Entry 6RDZ (electron microscopy, 3.50 A resolution); this record covers chains 1 and 6 of the 31 polymer chains in the assembly.

[Chain 1]
Protein: ATP synthase associated protein ASA1
From: Polytomella sp. Pringsheim 198.80
UniProt: Q85JD5 (Q85JD5_9CHLO); numbering as in UniProt (aligned over 1-618)
Amino-acid sequence (618 residues; numbered 1 to 618; the number before each row is that of its first residue):
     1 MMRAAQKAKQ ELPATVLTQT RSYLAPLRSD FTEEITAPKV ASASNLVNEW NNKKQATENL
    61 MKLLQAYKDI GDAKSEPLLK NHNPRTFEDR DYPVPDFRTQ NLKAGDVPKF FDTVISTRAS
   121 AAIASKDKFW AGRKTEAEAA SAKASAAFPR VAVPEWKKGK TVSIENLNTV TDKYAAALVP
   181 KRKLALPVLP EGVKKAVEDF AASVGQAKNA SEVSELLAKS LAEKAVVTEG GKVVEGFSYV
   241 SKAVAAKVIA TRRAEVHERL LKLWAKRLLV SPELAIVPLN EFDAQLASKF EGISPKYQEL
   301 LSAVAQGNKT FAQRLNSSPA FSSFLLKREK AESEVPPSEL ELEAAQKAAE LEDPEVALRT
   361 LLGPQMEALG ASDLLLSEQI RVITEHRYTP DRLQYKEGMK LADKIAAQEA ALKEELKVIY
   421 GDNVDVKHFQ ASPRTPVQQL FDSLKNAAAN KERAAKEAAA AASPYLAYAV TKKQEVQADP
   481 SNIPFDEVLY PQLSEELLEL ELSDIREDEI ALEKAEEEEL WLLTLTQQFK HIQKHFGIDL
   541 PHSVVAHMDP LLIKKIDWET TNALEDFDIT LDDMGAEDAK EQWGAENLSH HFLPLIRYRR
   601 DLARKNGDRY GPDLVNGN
Unresolved in the structure: 1-22, 618

[Chain 6]
Protein: Mitochondrial ATP synthase subunit ASA6
From: Polytomella sp. Pringsheim 198.80
UniProt: D7P897 (D7P897_9CHLO); residue numbers follow UniProt; this construct covers 1-151
Amino-acid sequence (151 residues; numbered 1 to 151; the number before each row is that of its first residue):
     1 MMLRTLTRSS AVAGQAVRLF KTSAAAAEGN SVAGIIKSVN ETSGANLLSS LKTIKAQAAP
    61 IYPAAASSTG YSTQAKIALF GALSWILYRA DGQSKAHEWI VDLNLNVLQA AWLISFSSLI
   121 PFRAVYFAFR GMAPATASTL NGLKTFSSIS L
Unresolved in the structure: 1-27

[Chain 1 / chain 6 interface]
Residue-residue contacts (78):
  E258(1) - G44(6)  hydrogen bond (side chain-backbone)
  L261(1) - L47(6)  hydrophobic
  K262(1) - V39(6)
  K262(1) - N40(6)  hydrogen bond (side chain-backbone)
  K262(1) - T42(6)
  W264(1) - L151(6)  hydrophobic
  A265(1) - L51(6)  hydrophobic
  K266(1) - V39(6)
  K266(1) - N40(6)  hydrogen bond
  R267(1) - S150(6)  hydrogen bond (side chain-backbone)
  L269(1) - I35(6)  hydrophobic
  L269(1) - L51(6)
  L269(1) - I54(6)  hydrophobic
  L269(1) - K55(6)
  V270(1) - I35(6)  hydrophobic
  P272(1) - K55(6)
  E273(1) - T145(6)  hydrogen bond
  L274(1) - I149(6)  hydrophobic
  F282(1) - F146(6)  hydrophobic
  F282(1) - I149(6)  hydrophobic
  F282(1) - L151(6)  hydrophobic
  F290(1) - K144(6)
  F290(1) - F146(6)  hydrophobic
  F290(1) - S147(6)
  I293(1) - F146(6)  hydrophobic
  Q298(1) - K144(6)
  Q298(1) - F146(6)
  L301(1) - T145(6)
  L301(1) - F146(6)  hydrophobic
  F311(1) - R130(6)
  L315(1) - Y126(6)
  L315(1) - F127(6)  hydrophobic
  A320(1) - Y126(6)
  F321(1) - Y126(6)  hydrophobic
  F321(1) - F127(6)  hydrophobic
  L325(1) - F122(6)  hydrophobic
  L326(1) - F122(6)
  L326(1) - R123(6)
  E329(1) - R123(6)  salt bridge
  K330(1) - R123(6)
  S333(1) - R123(6)
  E334(1) - R123(6)  salt bridge
  E334(1) - F127(6)
  E352(1) - K55(6)
  D353(1) - K52(6)  salt bridge
  P354(1) - L51(6)  hydrophobic
  E355(1) - L48(6)
  E355(1) - K52(6)
  L358(1) - L48(6)  hydrophobic
  L358(1) - L51(6)  hydrophobic
  R359(1) - L48(6)
  M366(1) - L48(6)  hydrophobic
  A515(1) - L151(6)
  E519(1) - I36(6)
  E519(1) - S150(6)
  L520(1) - V32(6)  hydrophobic
  L520(1) - A33(6)
  L522(1) - S150(6)
  L523(1) - V32(6)  hydrophobic
  T524(1) - N30(6)  hydrogen bond
  T524(1) - V32(6)
  L525(1) - L143(6)
  T526(1) - L143(6)
  T526(1) - S148(6)
  Q527(1) - S31(6)
  Q527(1) - V32(6)
  Q527(1) - A58(6)
  F529(1) - L140(6)  hydrophobic
  F529(1) - G142(6)
  F529(1) - L143(6)  hydrophobic
  H531(1) - P60(6)
  H531(1) - Y62(6)
  I532(1) - L140(6)  hydrophobic
  Q533(1) - L140(6)  hydrogen bond (side chain-backbone)
  K534(1) - Y62(6)  hydrogen bond
  H535(1) - Y62(6)  hydrogen bond
  F536(1) - A135(6)
  G537(1) - R130(6)  hydrogen bond (backbone-side chain)
Also at the interface, not in a pair above, chain 1 (58 interface residues in all): L268, Q285, L286, A331, V335, L351, I538
Also at the interface, not in a pair above, chain 6 (39 interface residues in all): A124, T136, N141

[Overview]
58 residues of chain 1 face 39 of chain 6 across their interface, with 10 hydrogen bonds and 3 salt bridges.
Polar pairs include E329(1)-R123(6), E334(1)-R123(6) and D353(1)-K52(6).
Chain 1 is ATP synthase associated protein ASA1 and chain 6 is Mitochondrial ATP synthase subunit ASA6, both
from Polytomella sp. Pringsheim 198.80; the structure, Cryo-EM structure of Polytomella F-ATP synthase, Rotary
substate 2A, composite map, was determined by electron microscopy (same publication as 6RD4, 6RD5, 6RD6, 6RD7,
6RD8, 6RD9 and 46 further entries).
